Entry 5W71 (X-ray diffraction, 2.10 A resolution); this record covers chains A and B.

== Chain A (and B) ==
Protein: L-glutamine:2-deoxy-scyllo-inosose aminotransferase
Source organism: Bacillus circulans
Notes: EC 2.6.1.100, 2.6.1.101; chain B of this document is another copy of the same molecule, construct and numbering; everything in this record applies to it too
UniProt: Q8G8Y2 (GLDSA_BACCI); numbering as in UniProt (aligned over 1-418)
Chain sequence (440 residues; each row starts with the number of its first residue; numbers below 1 keep their minus sign (Met-21 is residue -21)):
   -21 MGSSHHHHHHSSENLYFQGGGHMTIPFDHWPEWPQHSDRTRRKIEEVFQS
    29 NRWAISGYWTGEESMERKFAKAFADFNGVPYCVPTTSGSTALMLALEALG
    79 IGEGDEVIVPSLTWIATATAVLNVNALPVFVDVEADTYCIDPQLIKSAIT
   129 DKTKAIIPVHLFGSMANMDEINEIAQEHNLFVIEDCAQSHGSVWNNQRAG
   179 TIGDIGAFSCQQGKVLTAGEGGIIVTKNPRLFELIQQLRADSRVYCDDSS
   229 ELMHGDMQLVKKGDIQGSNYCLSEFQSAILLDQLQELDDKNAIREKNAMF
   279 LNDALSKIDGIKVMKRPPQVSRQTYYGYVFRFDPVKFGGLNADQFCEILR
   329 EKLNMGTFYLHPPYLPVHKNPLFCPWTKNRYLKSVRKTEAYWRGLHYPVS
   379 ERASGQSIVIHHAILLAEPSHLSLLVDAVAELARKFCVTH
Not modelled in the structure: -21 to 2, 416-418 (chain B: -21 to 6, 416-418)
Construct notes: initiating methionine (-21); expression tag (-20 to 0)
Residues lining bound ligands:
  - 9YM ([4-({[(1R,2S,3S,4R,5S)-5-amino-2,3,4-trihydroxycyclohexyl]amino}methyl)-5-hydroxy-6-methylpyridin-3-yl]methyl dihydrogen phosphate): Ser34, Arg221, Met235, Asn247
  - pyridoxal phosphate (PLP): Ser65, Gly66, Ser67, Leu70, Thr91, Trp92, Ala94, Thr95, Val137, Asp163, Ala165, Gln166, Ser187, Cys188, Gln189, Lys192, Gly199, Tyr342
Curated features (UniProtKB/Swiss-Prot):
  - modified residue: Lys192 (N6-(pyridoxal phosphate)lysine)
Reported in the primary citation:
  - binding site for 9YM: Ser67
  - conformationally variable residues (side-chain flip): Trp92

== Interface between chain A and chain B ==
Contacting residue pairs (139; chain A residue first):
  Glu10(A) - Tyr36(B)  hydrogen bond
  Glu10(A) - His232(B)  salt bridge
  Trp11(A) - Asn29(B)
  Trp11(A) - Tyr36(B)
  Pro12(A) - Asn29(B)  hydrogen bond (backbone-side chain)
  Pro12(A) - Trp31(B)  hydrophobic
  His14(A) - Phe26(B)
  His14(A) - Trp31(B)
  Thr18(A) - Phe26(B)
  Arg19(A) - Glu23(B)  salt bridge
  Glu23(A) - Arg19(B)  salt bridge
  Phe26(A) - His14(B)
  Phe26(A) - Thr18(B)
  Asn29(A) - Glu10(B)  hydrogen bond
  Asn29(A) - Trp11(B)
  Asn29(A) - Pro12(B)  hydrogen bond (side chain-backbone)
  Asn29(A) - Gln190(B)
  Arg30(A) - Gln190(B)
  Trp31(A) - Pro12(B)  hydrophobic
  Trp31(A) - Gln190(B)  hydrogen bond (backbone-side chain)
  Trp31(A) - Thr195(B)
  Trp31(A) - Ala196(B)
  Trp31(A) - Gly197(B)
  Trp31(A) - Ile257(B)  hydrophobic
  Ala32(A) - Gln190(B)  hydrogen bond (backbone-side chain)
  Ala32(A) - Gly197(B)
  Ala32(A) - Glu198(B)
  Ser34(A) - Gln189(B)  hydrogen bond
  Ser34(A) - Glu198(B)
  Gly35(A) - Gln190(B)
  Tyr36(A) - Glu10(B)  hydrogen bond
  Tyr36(A) - Trp11(B)  hydrogen bond (side chain-backbone)
  Tyr36(A) - Gln190(B)
  Tyr36(A) - Phe336(B)  hydrophobic
  Tyr36(A) - Tyr337(B)  hydrogen bond
  Ser65(A) - Asn247(B)
  Met71(A) - Arg358(B)
  Glu75(A) - Lys356(B)  salt bridge
  Glu75(A) - Arg358(B)  salt bridge
  Gly78(A) - Asn357(B)  hydrogen bond (backbone-side chain)
  Ile79(A) - Arg358(B)
  Gly80(A) - Asn357(B)
  Gly80(A) - Arg358(B)
  Glu81(A) - Asn357(B)  hydrogen bond (backbone-backbone)
  Glu81(A) - Leu360(B)
  Trp92(A) - Asp219(B)
  Thr97(A) - Gln244(B)
  Asn101(A) - Ser246(B)  hydrogen bond
  Asn101(A) - Arg358(B)  hydrogen bond (backbone-side chain)
  Val102(A) - Arg358(B)
  Asn103(A) - Asn103(B)  hydrogen bond
  Asn103(A) - Arg358(B)  hydrogen bond (side chain-backbone)
  Gln189(A) - Ser34(B)  hydrogen bond
  Gln190(A) - Arg30(B)
  Gln190(A) - Trp31(B)  hydrogen bond (side chain-backbone)
  Gln190(A) - Ala32(B)  hydrogen bond (side chain-backbone)
  Gln190(A) - Gly35(B)
  Thr195(A) - Trp31(B)
  Ala196(A) - Phe253(B)
  Gly197(A) - Trp31(B)
  Gly197(A) - Ala32(B)
  Glu198(A) - Ala32(B)
  Glu198(A) - Asn247(B)  hydrogen bond
  Glu198(A) - Cys249(B)
  Glu198(A) - Ser251(B)
  Asp219(A) - Trp92(B)
  Asp219(A) - Ile93(B)
  Asp219(A) - Leu350(B)
  Ser220(A) - Leu350(B)  hydrogen bond (side chain-backbone)
  Arg221(A) - Trp92(B)
  Arg221(A) - Leu350(B)
  His232(A) - Glu10(B)  salt bridge
  Gly233(A) - Gly334(B)
  Gly233(A) - Thr335(B)  hydrogen bond (backbone-backbone)
  Gly233(A) - Phe336(B)  hydrogen bond (backbone-backbone)
  Gly233(A) - Tyr337(B)
  Asp234(A) - Gly334(B)
  Asp234(A) - Thr335(B)  hydrogen bond (side chain-backbone)
  Met235(A) - Thr335(B)  hydrogen bond (backbone-side chain)
  Met235(A) - Phe336(B)  hydrophobic
  Lys239(A) - Pro349(B)
  Lys239(A) - Leu350(B)
  Gly241(A) - Pro349(B)
  Gly241(A) - Cys352(B)
  Asp242(A) - Thr355(B)
  Ile243(A) - Cys352(B)
  Ile243(A) - Thr355(B)
  Gln244(A) - Thr97(B)
  Gln244(A) - Leu350(B)  hydrogen bond (side chain-backbone)
  Gln244(A) - Phe351(B)
  Gln244(A) - Cys352(B)  hydrogen bond (side chain-backbone)
  Gln244(A) - Pro353(B)
  Gln244(A) - Thr355(B)  hydrogen bond (backbone-side chain)
  Gln244(A) - Lys356(B)  hydrogen bond (backbone-side chain)
  Gln244(A) - Tyr359(B)
  Ser246(A) - Asn101(B)  hydrogen bond
  Asn247(A) - Ser65(B)
  Asn247(A) - Ser67(B)
  Asn247(A) - Glu198(B)  hydrogen bond
  Cys249(A) - Glu198(B)
  Ser251(A) - Glu198(B)
  Ser251(A) - Gln254(B)
  Phe253(A) - Ala196(B)
  Phe253(A) - Ile257(B)  hydrophobic
  Gln254(A) - Ser251(B)
  Gln254(A) - Gln254(B)  hydrogen bond
  Ile257(A) - Trp31(B)  hydrophobic
  Ile257(A) - Phe253(B)  hydrophobic
  Phe336(A) - Tyr36(B)  hydrophobic
  Tyr337(A) - Tyr36(B)  hydrogen bond
  Pro349(A) - Lys239(B)
  Leu350(A) - Asp219(B)
  Leu350(A) - Ser220(B)  hydrogen bond (backbone-side chain)
  Leu350(A) - Arg221(B)
  Leu350(A) - Lys239(B)
  Leu350(A) - Gln244(B)  hydrogen bond (backbone-side chain)
  Phe351(A) - Gln244(B)
  Cys352(A) - Gly241(B)
  Cys352(A) - Gln244(B)  hydrogen bond (backbone-side chain)
  Pro353(A) - Gln244(B)
  Thr355(A) - Asp242(B)
  Thr355(A) - Ile243(B)
  Thr355(A) - Gln244(B)  hydrogen bond (side chain-backbone)
  Lys356(A) - Glu75(B)  salt bridge
  Lys356(A) - Leu216(B)
  Lys356(A) - Gln244(B)  hydrogen bond (side chain-backbone)
  Asn357(A) - Gly78(B)  hydrogen bond (side chain-backbone)
  Asn357(A) - Ile79(B)
  Asn357(A) - Gly80(B)
  Arg358(A) - Glu75(B)  salt bridge
  Arg358(A) - Ile79(B)  hydrogen bond (backbone-backbone)
  Arg358(A) - Asn101(B)  hydrogen bond (side chain-backbone)
  Arg358(A) - Val102(B)
  Arg358(A) - Asn103(B)  hydrogen bond (backbone-side chain)
  Arg358(A) - Arg358(B)
  Tyr359(A) - Gln244(B)
  Leu360(A) - Glu81(B)
  Leu360(A) - Asn103(B)
  Leu360(A) - Leu360(B)  hydrophobic
Interface residues without a listed pair, chain A (76 interface residues in all): Gln13, Ile22, Gln27, Ser67, Thr68, Ile93, Leu216, Lys240, Tyr248, Leu250, Gln261
Interface residues without a listed pair, chain B (74 interface residues in all): Gln13, Ile22, Thr68, Lys240, Gly245, Tyr248, Leu250, Gln261

== Overview ==
The interface between chain A and chain B involves 76 residues on one side and 74 on the other, with 42
hydrogen bonds and 8 salt bridges. Polar pairs include Glu10(A)-His232(B), Arg19(A)-Glu23(B) and
Glu75(A)-Lys356(B). Ligands of chain A: pyridoxal phosphate and compound 9YM. The paper reports a binding site
for 9YM at Ser67(A); conformational variability at Trp92(A).
Chain A and chain B are both L-glutamine:2-deoxy-scyllo-inosose aminotransferase (Bacillus circulans); the
structure, X-ray structure of BtrR from Bacillus circulans in the presence of the 2-DOS external aldimine, was
determined by X-ray diffraction together with 5W70 from the same study.
